Entry 7MLI (X-ray diffraction, 3.60 A resolution); this record covers chains C and I of the 9 polymer chains in the assembly.

# Chain C
Molecule: DNA-directed RNA polymerase subunit beta
From: Thermus thermophilus (strain HB8 / ATCC 27634 / DSM 579)
Notes: EC 2.7.7.6
UniProt: Q8RQE9 (RPOB_THET8); numbering as in UniProt (aligned over 1-1119)
Chain sequence (1119 residues; numbered 1 to 1119; the number before each row is that of its first residue):
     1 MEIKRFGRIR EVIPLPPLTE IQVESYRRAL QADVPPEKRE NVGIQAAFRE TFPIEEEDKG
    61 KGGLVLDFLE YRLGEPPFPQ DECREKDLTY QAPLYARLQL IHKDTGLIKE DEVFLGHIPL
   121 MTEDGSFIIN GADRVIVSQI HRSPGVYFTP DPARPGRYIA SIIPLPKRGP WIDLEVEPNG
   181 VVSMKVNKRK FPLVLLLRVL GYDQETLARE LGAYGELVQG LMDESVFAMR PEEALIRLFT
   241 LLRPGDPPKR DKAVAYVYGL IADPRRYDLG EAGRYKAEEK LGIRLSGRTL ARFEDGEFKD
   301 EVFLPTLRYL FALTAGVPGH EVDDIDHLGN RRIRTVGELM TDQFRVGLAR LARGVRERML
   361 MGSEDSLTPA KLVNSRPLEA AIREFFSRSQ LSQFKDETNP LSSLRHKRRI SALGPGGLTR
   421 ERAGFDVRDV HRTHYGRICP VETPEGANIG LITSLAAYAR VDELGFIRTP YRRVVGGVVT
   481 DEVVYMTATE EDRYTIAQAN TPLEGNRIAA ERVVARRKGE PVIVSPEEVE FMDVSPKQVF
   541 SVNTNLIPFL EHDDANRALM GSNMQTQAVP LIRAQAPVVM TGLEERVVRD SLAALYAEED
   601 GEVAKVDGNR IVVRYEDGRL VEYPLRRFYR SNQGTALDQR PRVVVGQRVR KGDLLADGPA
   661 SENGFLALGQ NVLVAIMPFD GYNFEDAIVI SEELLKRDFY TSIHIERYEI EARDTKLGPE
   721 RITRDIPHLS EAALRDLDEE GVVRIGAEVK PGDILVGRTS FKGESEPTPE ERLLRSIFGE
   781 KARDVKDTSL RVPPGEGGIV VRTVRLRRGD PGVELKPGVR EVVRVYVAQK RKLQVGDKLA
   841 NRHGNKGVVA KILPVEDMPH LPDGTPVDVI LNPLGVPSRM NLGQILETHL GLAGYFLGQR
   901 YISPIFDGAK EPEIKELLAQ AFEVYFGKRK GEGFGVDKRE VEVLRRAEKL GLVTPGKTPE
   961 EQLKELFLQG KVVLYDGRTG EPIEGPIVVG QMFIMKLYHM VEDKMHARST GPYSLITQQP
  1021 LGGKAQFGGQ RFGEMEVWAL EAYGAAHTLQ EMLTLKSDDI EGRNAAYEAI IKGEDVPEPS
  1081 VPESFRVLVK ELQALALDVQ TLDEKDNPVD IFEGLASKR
Unresolved in the structure: 57-63, 1119

# Chain I
Molecule: 5-nt RNA strand
Sequence (5 nucleotides; each row starts with the number of its first residue):
     1 CCCCC
Bound ions: Mg2+: C5 (shared with 3 residues of chain D)

# Interface between chain C and chain I
Residue-residue contacts (15):
  Gln-390(C) with C1(I), sugar contact
  Leu-413(C) with C2(I), phosphate contact
  Arg-420(C) with C1(I), salt bridge to the phosphate; C2(I), salt bridge to the phosphate
  Pro-444(C) with C3(I), phosphate contact
  Asn-448(C) with C2(I), hydrogen bond to the phosphate; C3(I), hydrogen bond to the phosphate
  Ile-452(C) with C2(I), phosphate contact
  Gln-567(C) with C3(I), phosphate contact; C4(I), hydrogen bond to the phosphate
  Lys-838(C) with C4(I), phosphate contact; C5(I), salt bridge to the phosphate
  Lys-846(C) with C5(I), salt bridge to the phosphate
  His-999(C) with C3(I), sugar contact; C4(I), sugar contact
Interface residues without a listed pair, chain C (12 interface residues in all): Glu-445, Lys-1004

# Overview
Chain C and chain I form an interface of 12 and 5 residues respectively; the contacts include 3 hydrogen bonds
and 4 salt bridges. Polar contacts include Asn-448(C)/C2(I), Asn-448(C)/C3(I) and Gln-567(C)/C4(I).
Here chain C is DNA-directed RNA polymerase subunit beta (Thermus thermophilus (strain HB8 / ATCC 27634 / DSM
579)) and chain I is a 5-nt RNA strand. Entry 7MLI (Crystal structure of Thermus thermophilus reiterative
transcription complex with 5nt oligo-C RNA) was determined by X-ray diffraction, deposited together with 7MLB,
7MLJ and 7RDQ.
